7M9A - chains I and J of the 14 polymer chains in the assembly; structure by electron microscopy, 3.90 A resolution.

# Chain I (and J)
Protein: TnsC
From: Scytonema hofmannii
Notes: chain J of this document is another copy of the same molecule, construct and numbering; everything in this record applies to it too
Chain sequence (276 residues; numbered 1 to 276; the number before each row is that of its first residue):
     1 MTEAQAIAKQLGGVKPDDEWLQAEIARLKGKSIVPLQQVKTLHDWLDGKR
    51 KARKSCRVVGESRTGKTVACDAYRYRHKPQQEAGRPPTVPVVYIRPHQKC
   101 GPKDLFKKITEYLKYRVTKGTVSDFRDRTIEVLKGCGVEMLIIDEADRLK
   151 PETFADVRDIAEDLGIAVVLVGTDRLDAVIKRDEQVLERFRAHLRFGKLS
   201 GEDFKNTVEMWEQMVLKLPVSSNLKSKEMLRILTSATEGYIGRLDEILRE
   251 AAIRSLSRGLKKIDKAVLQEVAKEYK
Unresolved in the structure: 1-18, 276
Small-molecule neighbours: ADP (adenosine-5'-diphosphate): Lys31, Ser32, Ile33, Val34, Leu36, Val39, Glu61, Ser62, Arg63, Thr64, Gly65, Lys66, Thr67, Val68, Glu145, Trp211, Ile241, Gly242, Asp245
Reported in the primary citation:
  - catalytic residues: Glu145

# How chain I and chain J interact
Residue-residue contacts - 15 pairs, chain I then chain J:
  Lys54(I) with Tyr275(J)
  Ser123(I) with Asp104(J), hydrogen bond
  Arg126(I) with His97(J)
  Ala155(I) with Gln98(J)
  Asp156(I) with Gln98(J)
  Arg158(I) with Glu145(J), salt bridge; Arg148(J)
  Asp159(I) with His97(J), salt bridge; Arg148(J), salt bridge
  Gln185(I) with Ser62(J), hydrogen bond
  Glu188(I) with Arg63(J), salt bridge; Arg243(J), salt bridge
  Arg191(I) with Arg243(J); Tyr275(J)
  Ala192(I) with Glu274(J)
Interface residues without a listed pair, chain I (16 interface residues in all): Lys49, Glu152, Asp163, Asp183, Glu184
Interface residues without a listed pair, chain J (16 interface residues in all): Arg95, Lys99, Thr173, Arg175, Tyr240, Glu250

# In short
Chain I and chain J each contribute 16 residues to their interface; the contacts include 2 hydrogen bonds and
5 salt bridges. Polar contacts include Arg158(I)-Glu145(J), Asp159(I)-His97(J) and Asp159(I)-Arg148(J). Bound
to chain I: ADP. The paper reports the catalytic residue Glu145(I).
Both chains are TnsC (Scytonema hofmannii). Entry 7M9A (ADP-AlF3 bound TnsC structure from ShCAST system) was
determined by electron microscopy, deposited together with 7M99, 7M9B, 7M9C and 7N6I.
